Entry 5MDQ (X-ray diffraction, 2.50 A resolution); this record covers chains A and B of the 3 polymer chains in the assembly.

== Chain A (and B) ==
Molecule: Chitoporin
Organism: Vibrio harveyi
Notes: chain B of this document is another copy of the same molecule, construct and numbering; everything in this record applies to it too
UniProtKB: L0RVU0 (L0RVU0_VIBHA); residues 1-350 here correspond to UniProt positions 26-375 (UniProt number = residue number + 25)
Amino-acid sequence (350 residues; each row starts with the number of its first residue):
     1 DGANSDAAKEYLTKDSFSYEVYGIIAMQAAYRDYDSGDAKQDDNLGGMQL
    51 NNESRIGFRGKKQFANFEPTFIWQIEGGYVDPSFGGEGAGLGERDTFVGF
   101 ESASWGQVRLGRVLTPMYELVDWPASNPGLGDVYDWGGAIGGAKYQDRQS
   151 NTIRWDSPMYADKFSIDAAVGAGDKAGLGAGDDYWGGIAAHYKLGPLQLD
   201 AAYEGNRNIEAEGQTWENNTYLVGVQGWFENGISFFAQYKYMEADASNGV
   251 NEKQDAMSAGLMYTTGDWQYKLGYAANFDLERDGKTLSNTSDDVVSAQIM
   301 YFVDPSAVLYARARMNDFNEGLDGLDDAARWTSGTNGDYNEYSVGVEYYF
Bound ions: Na+: Q146, Q149, D174
Reported in the primary citation:
  - self-association interface (contacts with another copy of this molecule); pairs are residue here / residue on that copy: D1-R94, D1-R148, D1-Y118, D1-D122, A3-E53, N4-N127, N4-R312, N4-E347, S5-D122, D6-R94, K9-E76
  - conformationally variable residues (loop rearrangement): A143 to Q146 (from molecular simulation)

== Chain A / chain B interface ==
Pairs across the interface (107):
  D1(A) with Y79(B), hydrogen bond; R94(B), salt bridge; Y118(B), hydrogen bond (backbone-side chain); D122(B), hydrogen bond (backbone-side chain); D135(B); R148(B), salt bridge
  G2(A) with E53(B); Y79(B), hydrogen bond (backbone-side chain)
  A3(A) with Q28(B); E53(B), hydrogen bond (backbone-side chain); N127(B), hydrogen bond (backbone-side chain); Y310(B); R312(B), hydrogen bond (backbone-side chain)
  N4(A) with N127(B), hydrogen bond; Y310(B); R312(B), hydrogen bond; E347(B), hydrogen bond
  S5(A) with R55(B), hydrogen bond (backbone-side chain); D122(B), hydrogen bond; W123(B)
  D6(A) with R55(B), salt bridge; R94(B), salt bridge
  A7(A) with W123(B), hydrophobic
  A8(A) with Y349(B)
  K9(A) with Y22(B); E76(B), salt bridge; Y349(B)
  Y11(A) with W123(B), hydrogen bond
  L12(A) with P305(B); S306(B); A307(B); V308(B), hydrophobic; Y349(B)
  T13(A) with P305(B), hydrogen bond (backbone-backbone); S306(B), hydrogen bond (backbone-side chain); Y349(B)
  K14(A) with E20(B), salt bridge; R59(B); Y349(B); F350(B)
  D15(A) with S306(B); Y348(B), hydrogen bond; Y349(B), hydrogen bond (backbone-backbone); F350(B)
  S16(A) with F350(B)
  S18(A) with Y348(B); F350(B)
  Y19(A) with V21(B); F350(B), hydrophobic
  F58(A) with I56(B), hydrophobic
  K62(A) with D304(B); Y348(B)
  Q63(A) with D304(B)
  F64(A) with V303(B); D304(B); A307(B), hydrophobic
  A65(A) with V303(B); D304(B), hydrogen bond (backbone-side chain)
  N66(A) with D267(B), hydrogen bond; Y301(B); F302(B), hydrogen bond (side chain-backbone); V303(B), hydrogen bond (backbone-backbone)
  F67(A) with V303(B), hydrophobic
  F71(A) with I25(B), hydrophobic; Y348(B), hydrophobic
  W73(A) with I25(B), hydrophobic; Y348(B); F350(B), hydrophobic
  I75(A) with I25(B), hydrophobic; S54(B); I56(B), hydrophobic; V80(B), hydrophobic
  G90(A) with A89(B)
  L91(A) with V80(B); G88(B); A89(B), hydrogen bond (backbone-backbone)
  G92(A) with E87(B); G88(B)
  E93(A) with E87(B)
  T96(A) with N52(B); V80(B)
  V98(A) with I25(B), hydrophobic; M27(B), hydrophobic
  L110(A) with M27(B); L50(B)
  G111(A) with M27(B); L50(B)
  R112(A) with E87(B), salt bridge
  S150(A) with D81(B), hydrogen bond
  N151(A) with Q49(B); L50(B), hydrogen bond (side chain-backbone)
  T152(A) with L50(B)
  A176(A) with Q49(B)
  G177(A) with Q49(B); F84(B), hydrogen bond (backbone-backbone); G85(B)
  L178(A) with F84(B); G85(B); G86(B)
  G179(A) with N44(B); L45(B), hydrogen bond (backbone-backbone); F84(B)
  A180(A) with N44(B)
  G181(A) with D43(B); N44(B)
  D182(A) with D43(B)
  E210(A) with K40(B), salt bridge
Also at the interface, not in a pair above, chain A (49 interface residues in all): E10, A172
Also at the interface, not in a pair above, chain B (57 interface residues in all): I24, M48, F58, Q74, S83, M300, V346
Interface features reported in the paper:
  - pairs named by the authors: D1(A)-R94(B), D1(A)-R148(B), D1(A)-Y118(B) (hydrogen bond), D1(A)-D122(B), A3(A)-E53(B), N4(A)-N127(B) (hydrogen bond), N4(A)-R312(B) (hydrogen bond), N4(A)-E347(B) (hydrogen bond), S5(A)-D122(B) (hydrogen bond), D6(A)-R94(B), K9(A)-E76(B)

== Overview ==
Chain A and chain B form an interface of 49 and 57 residues respectively; the contacts include 26 hydrogen
bonds and 8 salt bridges. Among the polar pairs are D1(A)-R94(B), D1(A)-R148(B) and D6(A)-R55(B). The authors
report contacts between D1(A) and R94(B), D1(A) and R148(B) and D1(A) and D122(B) among others; hydrogen bonds
between D1(A) and Y118(B), N4(A) and N127(B) and N4(A) and R312(B) among others. From the paper:
conformational variability at A143(A); a self-association interface involving D1(A), A3(A) and N4(A) among
others.
Chain A and chain B are both Chitoporin (Vibrio harveyi); the structure, Crystal structure of outer membrane
expressed Chitoporin VhChip from Vibrio harveyi, was determined by X-ray diffraction together with 5MDO, 5MDP,
5MDR and 5MDS from the same study.
